Entry 8SFL (electron microscopy, 3.30 A resolution); this record covers chains A and C of the 4 polymer chains in the assembly.

[Chain A]
Molecule: CRISPR-associated endonuclease Cas12a
Organism: Acidaminococcus sp. BV3L6
Notes: EC 3.1.21.1, 4.6.1.22
Reference sequence: U2UMQ6 (CS12A_ACISB); numbering as in UniProt (aligned over 1-1307)
Sequence (1311 residues; row label = number of the first residue in the row; numbers below 1 keep their minus sign (Gly-3 is residue -3)):
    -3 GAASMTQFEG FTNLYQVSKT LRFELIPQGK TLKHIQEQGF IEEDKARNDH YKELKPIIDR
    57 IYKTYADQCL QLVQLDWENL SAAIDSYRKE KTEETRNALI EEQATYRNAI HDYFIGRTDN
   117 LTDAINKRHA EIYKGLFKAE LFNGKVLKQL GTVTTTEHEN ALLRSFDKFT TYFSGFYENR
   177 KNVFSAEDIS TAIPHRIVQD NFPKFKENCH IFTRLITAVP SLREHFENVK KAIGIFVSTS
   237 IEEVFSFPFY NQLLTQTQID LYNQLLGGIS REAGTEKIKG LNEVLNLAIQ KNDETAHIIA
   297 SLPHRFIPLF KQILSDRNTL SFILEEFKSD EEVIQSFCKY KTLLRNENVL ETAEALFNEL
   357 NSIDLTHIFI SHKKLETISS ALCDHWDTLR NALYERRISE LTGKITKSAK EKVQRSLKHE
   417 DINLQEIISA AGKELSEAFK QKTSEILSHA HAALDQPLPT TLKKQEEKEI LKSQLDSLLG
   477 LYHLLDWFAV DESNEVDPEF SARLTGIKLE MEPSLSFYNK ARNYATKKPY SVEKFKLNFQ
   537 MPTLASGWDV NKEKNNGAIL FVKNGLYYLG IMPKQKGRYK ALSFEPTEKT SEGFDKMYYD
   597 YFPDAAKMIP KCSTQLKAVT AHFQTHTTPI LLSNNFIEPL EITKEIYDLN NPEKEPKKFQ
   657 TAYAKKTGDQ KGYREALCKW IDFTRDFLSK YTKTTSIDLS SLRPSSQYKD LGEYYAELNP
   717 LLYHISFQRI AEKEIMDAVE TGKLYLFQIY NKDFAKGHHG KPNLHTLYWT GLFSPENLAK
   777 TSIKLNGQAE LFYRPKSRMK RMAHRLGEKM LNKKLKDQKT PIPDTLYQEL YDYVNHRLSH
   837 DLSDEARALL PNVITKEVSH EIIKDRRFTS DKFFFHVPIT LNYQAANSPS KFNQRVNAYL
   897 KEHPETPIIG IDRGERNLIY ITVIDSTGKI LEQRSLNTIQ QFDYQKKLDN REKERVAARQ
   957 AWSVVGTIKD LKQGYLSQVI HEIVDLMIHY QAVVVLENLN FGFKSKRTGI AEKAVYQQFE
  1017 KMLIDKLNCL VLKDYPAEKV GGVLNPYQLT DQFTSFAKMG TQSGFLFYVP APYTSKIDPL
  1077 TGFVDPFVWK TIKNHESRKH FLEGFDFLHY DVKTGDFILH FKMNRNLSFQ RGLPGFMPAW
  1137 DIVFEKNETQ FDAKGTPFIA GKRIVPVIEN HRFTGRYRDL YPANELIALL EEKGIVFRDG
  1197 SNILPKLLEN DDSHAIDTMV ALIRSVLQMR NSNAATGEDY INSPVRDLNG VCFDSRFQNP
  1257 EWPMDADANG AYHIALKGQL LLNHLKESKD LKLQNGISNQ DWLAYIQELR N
Unresolved in the structure: -3 to 0, 266-271, 398-402
Differences from the reference sequence: expression tag (-3 to 0)
Swiss-Prot annotation at these positions:
  - DNA-binding region: Pro599 to Lys607 (PAM-binding on target DNA), Lys780 to Gly783 (Target DNA), Arg951 to Lys968 (Target DNA), Ser1051 to Ala1053 (Target DNA)
  - region: Met1 to Gly35 (WED-I (OBD-I)), Gln941 to Ala957 (Bridge helix)
  - active site: His800 (For pre-crRNA processing), Lys809 (For pre-crRNA processing), Lys860 (For pre-crRNA processing), Asp908 (For DNase activity of RuvC domain), Glu993 (For DNase activity of RuvC domain), Arg1226 (For DNase activity of nuclease domain), Asp1263 (For DNase activity of RuvC domain)
  - binding site (crRNA): Tyr47 to Lys51, Asn175, Arg176, Lys307 to Leu310, Lys752 to His761, Met806 to Asn808
  - site: Arg18 (Binds crRNA), Thr167 (Binds PAM on target DNA), Arg192 (Binds crRNA), Trp382 (Binds crRNA-target DNA heteroduplex), Lys548 (Binds PAM on target DNA), Lys607 (Binds sequence-specific recognition of both target and non-target strand bases in PAM), His872 (Binds crRNA), Gln1014 (Binds target DNA)
From the paper describing this entry:
  - mutagenesis - F999A, R1003A: unchanged catalytic activity on 20-bp target
  - mutagenesis - F999A, R1003A (14-fold): decreased catalytic activity on 16-bp target
  - mutagenesis - R1003A: unchanged catalytic activity (TS cleavage of the 20-bp target)
  - mutagenesis - R1003A (7-fold): decreased catalytic activity (TS cleavage of the 16-bp target)

[Chain C]
Molecule: 56-nt DNA strand
Sequence (56 nucleotides; each row starts with the number of its first residue; numbers below 1 keep their minus sign (DA-11 is residue -11)):
   -11 AGCACAGTAG CTACTCCAGT ACGCATTCCA CTTATCACTA AAAGATCGGA AGAGCG
Unresolved in the structure: -11 to 0, 41-44

[How chain A and chain C interact]
Residue-residue contacts - 61 pairs, chain A then chain C:
  Glu174(A) - DC24(C)  sugar contact
  Asn178(A) - DT23(C)  sugar contact
  Asn178(A) - DC24(C)  hydrogen bond to the sugar
  Ile185(A) - DT23(C)  phosphate contact
  Ser186(A) - DA22(C)  phosphate contact
  Ser186(A) - DT23(C)  hydrogen bond to the phosphate
  Thr187(A) - DT23(C)  sugar contact
  Phe318(A) - DC17(C)  base contact
  Leu320(A) - DC17(C)  sugar contact
  Leu320(A) - DA18(C)  base contact
  Lys403(A) - DT3(C)  phosphate contact
  Lys403(A) - DC4(C)  hydrogen bond to the phosphate
  Ser404(A) - DC4(C)  hydrogen bond to the phosphate
  Ala405(A) - DC4(C)  phosphate contact
  Lys406(A) - DT3(C)  salt bridge to the phosphate
  Asn515(A) - DC16(C)  hydrogen bond to the phosphate
  Asn515(A) - DC17(C)  phosphate contact
  Arg518(A) - DC16(C)  hydrogen bond to the phosphate
  Arg518(A) - DC17(C)  salt bridge to the phosphate
  Asn519(A) - DC17(C)  hydrogen bond to the phosphate
  Gly543(A) - DA28(C)  phosphate contact
  Trp544(A) - DA28(C)  phosphate contact
  Asp545(A) - DA28(C)  sugar contact
  Asn547(A) - DA29(C)  hydrogen bond to the phosphate
  Lys548(A) - DA28(C)  sugar contact
  Lys548(A) - DA29(C)  hydrogen bond to the base
  Asn552(A) - DA28(C)  phosphate contact
  Tyr597(A) - DT27(C)  phosphate contact
  Tyr597(A) - DA28(C)  sugar contact
  Pro599(A) - DT27(C)  sugar contact
  Pro599(A) - DA28(C)  sugar contact
  Lys603(A) - DC26(C)  salt bridge to the phosphate
  Lys603(A) - DT27(C)  base contact
  Met604(A) - DT27(C)  base contact
  Met604(A) - DA28(C)  base contact
  Lys607(A) - DA28(C)  base contact
  Lys607(A) - DA29(C)  hydrogen bond to the base
  Lys607(A) - DA30(C)  sugar contact
  Leu612(A) - DA30(C)  phosphate contact
  Leu612(A) - DA31(C)  phosphate contact
  Lys613(A) - DA31(C)  hydrogen bond to the phosphate
  Lys613(A) - DG32(C)  salt bridge to the phosphate
  Asn631(A) - DA30(C)  phosphate contact
  Tyr687(A) - DA29(C)  sugar contact
  Tyr687(A) - DA30(C)  hydrogen bond to the phosphate
  Lys689(A) - DA29(C)  phosphate contact
  Lys780(A) - DT27(C)  salt bridge to the phosphate
  Asn782(A) - DC26(C)  sugar contact
  Asn782(A) - DT27(C)  phosphate contact
  Gly783(A) - DC26(C)  hydrogen bond to the phosphate
  Gly783(A) - DT27(C)  hydrogen bond to the phosphate
  Gln784(A) - DC26(C)  sugar contact
  Pro874(A) - DC26(C)  base contact
  Gln1014(A) - DT20(C)  hydrogen bond to the phosphate
  Thr1050(A) - DA22(C)  phosphate contact
  Ser1051(A) - DA22(C)  hydrogen bond to the phosphate
  Phe1052(A) - DT21(C)  phosphate contact
  Lys1089(A) - DG7(C)  phosphate contact
  Lys1089(A) - DT8(C)  phosphate contact
  Asn1090(A) - DG7(C)  hydrogen bond to the phosphate
  Asn1090(A) - DT8(C)  hydrogen bond to the phosphate
Also at the interface, not in a pair above, chain A (56 interface residues in all): Asn175, Asp184, Ser317, Leu511, Lys516, Ser542, Tyr595, Cys608, Ala614, Leu781, Lys965, Ala1010, Gln1013, His1091, Asp1213
Also at the interface, not in a pair above, chain C (21 interface residues in all): DC19, DA25

[In short]
Chain A and chain C form an interface of 56 and 21 residues respectively; the contacts include 18 hydrogen
bonds and 5 salt bridges. Polar pairs include Lys548(A)-DA29(C), Lys607(A)-DA29(C) and Asn178(A)-DC24(C). From
the paper: F999A and R1003A of chain A reduce catalytic activity on 16-bp target; R1003A of chain A reduces
catalytic activity (TS cleavage of the 16-bp target).
Chain A is CRISPR-associated endonuclease Cas12a (Acidaminococcus sp. BV3L6) and chain C is a 56-nt DNA
strand; the structure, WT CRISPR-Cas12a with a 15bp R-loop, was determined by electron microscopy (same
publication as 8SFH, 8SFI, 8SFJ, 8SFN, 8SFO, 8SFP, 8SFQ and 8SFR).
